6TQN - chains X and L of the 14 polymer chains in the assembly; structure by electron microscopy, 3.80 A resolution.

[Chain X]
Molecule: DNA-directed RNA polymerase subunit beta
Source organism: Escherichia coli
Notes: EC 2.7.7.6
Reference sequence: P0A8V4 (RPOB_ECO57); numbering as in UniProt (aligned over 1-1342)
Chain sequence (1342 residues; numbered 1 to 1342; the number before each row is that of its first residue):
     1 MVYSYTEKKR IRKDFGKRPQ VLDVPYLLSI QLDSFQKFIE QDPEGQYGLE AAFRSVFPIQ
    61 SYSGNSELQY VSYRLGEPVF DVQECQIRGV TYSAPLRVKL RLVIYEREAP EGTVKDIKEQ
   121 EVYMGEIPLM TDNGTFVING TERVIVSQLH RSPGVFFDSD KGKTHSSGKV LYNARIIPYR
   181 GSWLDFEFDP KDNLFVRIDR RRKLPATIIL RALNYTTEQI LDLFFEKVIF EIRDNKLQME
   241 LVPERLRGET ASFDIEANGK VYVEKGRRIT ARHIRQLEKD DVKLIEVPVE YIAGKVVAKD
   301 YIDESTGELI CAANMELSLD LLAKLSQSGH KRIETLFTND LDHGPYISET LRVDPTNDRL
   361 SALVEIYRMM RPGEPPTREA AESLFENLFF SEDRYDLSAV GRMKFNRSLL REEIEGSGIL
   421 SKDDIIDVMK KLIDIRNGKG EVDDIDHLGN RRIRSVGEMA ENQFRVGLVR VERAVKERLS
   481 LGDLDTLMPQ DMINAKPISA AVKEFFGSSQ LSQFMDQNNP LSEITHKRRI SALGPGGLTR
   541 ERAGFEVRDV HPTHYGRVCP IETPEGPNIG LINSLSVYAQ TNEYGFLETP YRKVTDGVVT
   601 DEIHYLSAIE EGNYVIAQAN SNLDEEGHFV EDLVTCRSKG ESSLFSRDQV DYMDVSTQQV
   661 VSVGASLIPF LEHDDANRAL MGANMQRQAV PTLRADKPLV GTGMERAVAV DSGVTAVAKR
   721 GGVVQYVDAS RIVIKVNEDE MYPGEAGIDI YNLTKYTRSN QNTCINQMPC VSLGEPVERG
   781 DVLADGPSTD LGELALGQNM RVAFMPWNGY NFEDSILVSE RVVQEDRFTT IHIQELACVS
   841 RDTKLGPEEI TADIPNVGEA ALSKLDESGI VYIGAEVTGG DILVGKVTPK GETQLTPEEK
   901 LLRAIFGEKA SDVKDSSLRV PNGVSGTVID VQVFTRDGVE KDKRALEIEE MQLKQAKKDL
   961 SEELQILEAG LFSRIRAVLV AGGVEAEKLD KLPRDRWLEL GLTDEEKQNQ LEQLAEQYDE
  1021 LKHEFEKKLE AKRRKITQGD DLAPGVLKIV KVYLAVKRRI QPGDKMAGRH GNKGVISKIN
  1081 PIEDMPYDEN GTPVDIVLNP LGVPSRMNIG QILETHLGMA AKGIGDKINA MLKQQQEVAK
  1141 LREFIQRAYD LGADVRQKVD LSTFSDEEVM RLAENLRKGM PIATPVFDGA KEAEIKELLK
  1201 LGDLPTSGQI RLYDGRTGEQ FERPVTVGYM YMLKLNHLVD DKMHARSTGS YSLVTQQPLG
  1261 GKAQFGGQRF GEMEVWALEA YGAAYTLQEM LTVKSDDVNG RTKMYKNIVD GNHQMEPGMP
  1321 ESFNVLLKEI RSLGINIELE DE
Swiss-Prot annotation at these positions:
  - modified residue (N6-acetyllysine): Lys1022, Lys1200

[Chain L]
Molecule: tDNA
Sequence (35 nucleotides; each row starts with the number of its first residue; numbers below 1 keep their minus sign (DG-14 is residue -14)):
   -14 GTTATCCGCT CACAATGCCA CACGCGCTGC TCGGC
Not modelled in the structure: 20

[Chain X / chain L interface]
Residue-residue contacts (14):
  Arg143(X) - DC8(L)  sugar contact
  His165(X) - DG-7(L)  salt bridge to the phosphate
  Lys496(X) - DT13(L)  phosphate contact
  Lys496(X) - DG14(L)  salt bridge to the phosphate
  Phe514(X) - DA7(L)  sugar contact
  His1244(X) - DA5(L)  phosphate contact
  Gly1261(X) - DA5(L)  phosphate contact
  Lys1262(X) - DA5(L)  hydrogen bond to the phosphate
  Ala1263(X) - DC6(L)  phosphate contact
  Arg1269(X) - DC3(L)  salt bridge to the phosphate
  Arg1269(X) - DC4(L)  phosphate contact
  Gly1271(X) - DC3(L)  phosphate contact
  Glu1272(X) - DC3(L)  phosphate contact
  Met1273(X) - DG2(L)  sugar contact
Also at the interface, not in a pair above, chain X (16 interface residues in all): Arg202, Lys203, Glu541, Gln1268
Also at the interface, not in a pair above, chain L (13 interface residues in all): DC-6, DT-5, DA0

[In short]
The interface between chain X and chain L involves 16 residues on one side and 13 on the other, with 1
hydrogen bond and 3 salt bridges. Among the polar pairs are Lys1262(X)-DA5(L), His165(X)-DG-7(L) and
Lys496(X)-DG14(L).
Here chain X is DNA-directed RNA polymerase subunit beta (Escherichia coli) and chain L is tDNA. Entry 6TQN
(rrn anti-termination complex without S4) was determined by electron microscopy, deposited together with 6TQO.
